Entry 8OU0 (electron microscopy, 3.50 A resolution); this record covers chains B and C of the 4 polymer chains in the assembly.

Chain B:
Molecule: Tubulin beta-4B chain
Source organism: Bos taurus
UniProt: Q3MHM5 (TBB4B_BOVIN); the author numbering skips numbers that UniProt does not, so the offset changes along the chain: 1-44 = UniProt 1-44; 47-360 = UniProt 45-358; 369-455 = UniProt 359-445
Amino-acid sequence (445 residues; each row starts with the number of its first residue; note: 10 numbers in that range are skipped by the numbering (no residue carries them; nothing is unmodelled there)):
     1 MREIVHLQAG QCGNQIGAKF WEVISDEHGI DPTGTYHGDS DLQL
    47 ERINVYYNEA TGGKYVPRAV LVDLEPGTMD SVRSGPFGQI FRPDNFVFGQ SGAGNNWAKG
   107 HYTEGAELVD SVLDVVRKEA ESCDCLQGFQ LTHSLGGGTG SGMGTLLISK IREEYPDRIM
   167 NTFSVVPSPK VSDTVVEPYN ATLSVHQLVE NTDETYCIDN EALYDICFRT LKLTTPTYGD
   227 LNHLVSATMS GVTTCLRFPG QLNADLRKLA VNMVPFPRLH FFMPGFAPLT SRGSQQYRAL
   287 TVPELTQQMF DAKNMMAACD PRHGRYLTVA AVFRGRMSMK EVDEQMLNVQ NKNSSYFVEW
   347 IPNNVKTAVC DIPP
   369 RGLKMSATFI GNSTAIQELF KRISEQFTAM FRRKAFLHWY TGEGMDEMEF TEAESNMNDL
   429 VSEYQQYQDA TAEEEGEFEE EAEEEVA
Unresolved in the structure: 437-455
Ligand contacts: GDP (guanosine-5'-diphosphate): Gly10, Gln11, Cys12, Gln15, Asn101, Ser140, Gly143, Gly144, Thr145, Gly146, Asp179, Asn206, Leu209, Tyr224, Asn228
UniProt features mapped onto this chain:
  - motif: Met1 to Ile4 (MREI motif)
  - binding site (GTP): Gln11, Glu71, Ser140, Gly144, Thr145, Gly146, Asn206, Asn228
  - binding site (Mg(2+)): Glu71
  - modified residue: Thr57 (Phosphothreonine), Lys60 (N6-acetyllysine), Ser174 (Phosphoserine), Glu448 (5-glutamyl polyglutamate)

Chain C:
Molecule: Sperm acrosome associated 9
Source organism: Bos taurus
UniProt: A0A3Q1MYU9 (A0A3Q1MYU9_BOVIN); numbering as in UniProt (aligned over 1-224)
Amino-acid sequence (224 residues; each row starts with the number of its first residue):
     1 MMNEVKESLR SVEQKYKIFQ QQQFTFIGAL EHCRENAHDK IRPISSIGQV QSYMEHHCSN
    61 STDRRILLMF LDICSELSKL CQHFEALHAG TPVTNNLLEK CKTLVSQSND LSSLRAKYPH
   121 DVVNHLSCDE ARNHYGGVVS LIPIILDLMK EWVAHSEKLP RKALQQVSEP QAATRATAHA
   181 PQASGTQPQL RKQNCGQLIQ NIPKPGGKDQ GSSKPPWRPP GGKL
Unresolved in the structure: 1, 89-91, 158-224
Disulfides: Cys33-Cys58, Cys81-Cys101

Interface between chain B and chain C:
Residue-residue contacts (11; chain B residue first):
  Tyr36(B) with Thr62(C); Arg65(C)
  His37(B) with Arg65(C)
  Gly38(B) with Arg65(C)
  Asp39(B) with Gln21(C); Gln22(C), hydrogen bond (backbone-side chain)
  Asp41(B) with Gln21(C); Gln22(C); Gln23(C); Phe24(C), hydrogen bond (side chain-backbone); Thr25(C), hydrogen bond
Interface residues without a listed pair, chain B (10 interface residues in all): Thr35, Ser40, Leu44, Gly58, Gly59
Interface residues without a listed pair, chain C (10 interface residues in all): Ile18, Asn60, Ser61

In short:
The chain B/chain C interface involves 10 residues from each chain, with 3 hydrogen bonds. Polar contacts
include Asp39(B)-Gln22(C), Asp41(B)-Phe24(C) and Asp41(B)-Thr25(C). Chain B binds GDP. From UniProt: 8
GTP-binding residues and Mg2+-binding residue Glu71(B) on chain B.
Chain B is Tubulin beta-4B chain and chain C is Sperm acrosome associated 9, both from Bos taurus; the
structure, bovine sperm endpiece singlet microtubules (one tubulin dimer and associated microtubule inner
proteins), was determined by electron microscopy together with 8SNB from the same study.
